PDB entry 5NRL | electron microscopy, 7.20 A resolution (low resolution: residue-level contacts below are approximate; hydrogen-bond / salt-bridge calls are withheld) | chains 4 and F of the 58 polymer chains in the assembly

== Chain 4 ==
Molecule: U4 snRNA
Source organism: Saccharomyces cerevisiae
Sequence (160 nucleotides; numbered 1 to 160; the number before each row is that of its first residue):
     1 AUCCUUAUGC ACGGGAAAUA CGCAUAUCAG UGAGGAUUCG UCCGAGAUUG UGUUUUUGCU
    61 GGUUGAAAUU UAAUUAUAAA CCAGACCGUC UCCUCAUGGU CAAUUCGGUG UUCGCUUUUG
   121 AAUACUUCAA GACUAUGUAG GGAAUUUUUG GAAUACCUUU
Not modelled in the structure: 69-70, 80-89, 103-130, 155-160

== Chain F ==
Name: Pre-mRNA-processing factor 31
Source organism: Saccharomyces cerevisiae
UniProt: P49704 (PRP31_YEAST); numbering as in UniProt (aligned over 1-494)
Amino-acid sequence (494 residues; row label = number of the first residue in the row):
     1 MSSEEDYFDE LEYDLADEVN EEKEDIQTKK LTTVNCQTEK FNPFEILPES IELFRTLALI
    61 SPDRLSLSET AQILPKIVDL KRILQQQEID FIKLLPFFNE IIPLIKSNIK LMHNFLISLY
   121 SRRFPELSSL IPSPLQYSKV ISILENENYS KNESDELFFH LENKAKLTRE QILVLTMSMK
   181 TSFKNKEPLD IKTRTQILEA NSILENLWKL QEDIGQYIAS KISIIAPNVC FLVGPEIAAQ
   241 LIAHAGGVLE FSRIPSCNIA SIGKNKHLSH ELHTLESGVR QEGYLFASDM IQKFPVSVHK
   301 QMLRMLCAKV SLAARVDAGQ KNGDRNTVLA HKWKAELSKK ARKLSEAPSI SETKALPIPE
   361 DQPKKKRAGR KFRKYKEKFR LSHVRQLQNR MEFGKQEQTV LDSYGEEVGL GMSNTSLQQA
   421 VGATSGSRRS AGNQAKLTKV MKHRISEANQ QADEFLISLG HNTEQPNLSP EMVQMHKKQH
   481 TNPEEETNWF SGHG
Not modelled in the structure: 1-41, 149-152, 459-494

== Chain 4 / chain F interface ==
Contacting residue pairs (49):
  A16(4) - Lys442(F)
  A17(4) - Lys374(F)
  A17(4) - Lys378(F)
  A18(4) - Lys371(F)
  A18(4) - Tyr375(F)
  A18(4) - Lys378(F)
  U19(4) - Tyr375(F)
  U19(4) - Thr438(F)
  A20(4) - Thr438(F)
  A20(4) - Lys439(F)
  C21(4) - Lys439(F)
  U27(4) - Lys343(F)
  C28(4) - Lys340(F)
  C28(4) - Lys343(F)
  A29(4) - Lys340(F)
  U31(4) - Leu312(F)
  G32(4) - Ala308(F)
  G32(4) - Lys309(F)
  G32(4) - Leu312(F)
  A33(4) - Arg304(F)
  A33(4) - Met305(F)
  G34(4) - Gln301(F)
  G34(4) - Arg304(F)
  G35(4) - Lys300(F)
  G35(4) - Arg304(F)
  A36(4) - Arg280(F)
  U37(4) - Arg280(F)
  C39(4) - Lys264(F)
  C39(4) - Lys266(F)
  C39(4) - His267(F)
  U41(4) - Asn258(F)
  U41(4) - Ser261(F)
  C42(4) - Cys257(F)
  C42(4) - Asn258(F)
  G44(4) - Cys257(F)
  U49(4) - Pro348(F)
  G50(4) - Ser351(F)
  U51(4) - Ser351(F)
  G52(4) - Lys354(F)
  U55(4) - Tyr375(F)
  U55(4) - Lys376(F)
  U55(4) - Phe379(F)
  U56(4) - Phe372(F)
  U56(4) - Tyr375(F)
  U57(4) - Arg367(F)
  G58(4) - Arg367(F)
  C59(4) - Arg367(F)
  G61(4) - Lys366(F)
  G62(4) - Lys366(F)
Also at the interface, not in a pair above, chain 4 (36 interface residues in all): U38, G40, C43, U54, U60
Also at the interface, not in a pair above, chain F (37 interface residues in all): Pro255, Asn265, Gln281, Glu352, Lys436, Phe455

== Overview ==
36 residues of chain 4 face 37 of chain F across their interface.
Chain 4 is U4 snRNA and chain F is Pre-mRNA-processing factor 31, both from Saccharomyces cerevisiae; the
structure, Structure of a pre-catalytic spliceosome, was determined by electron microscopy.
